6OQY - chains A and C; structure by X-ray diffraction, 2.23 A resolution.

[Chain A]
Protein: Nuclear receptor subfamily 5 group A member 2
Source organism: Homo sapiens
Reference sequence: O00482 (NR5A2_HUMAN); numbering as in UniProt (aligned over 299-541)
Sequence (245 residues; numbered 297 to 541; the number before each row is that of its first residue):
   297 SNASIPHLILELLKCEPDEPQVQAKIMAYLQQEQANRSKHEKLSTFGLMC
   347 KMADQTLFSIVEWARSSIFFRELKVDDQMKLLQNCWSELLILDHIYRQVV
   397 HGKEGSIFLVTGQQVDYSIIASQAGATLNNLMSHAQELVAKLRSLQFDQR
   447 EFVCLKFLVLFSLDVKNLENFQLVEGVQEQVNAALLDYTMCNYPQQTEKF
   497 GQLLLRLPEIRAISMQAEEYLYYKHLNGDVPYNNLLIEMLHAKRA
Unresolved in the structure: 297-299, 338-339, 539-541
Sequence notes: expression tag (297-298)
Residues lining bound ligands: N2J (N-[(1S,3aR,6aR)-5-hexyl-4-phenyl-3a-(1-phenylethenyl)-1,2,3,3a,6,6a-hexahydropentalen-1-yl]sulfuric diamide): Phe342, Met345, Cys346, Met348, Ala349, Thr352, Leu386, Ile387, His390, Arg393, Ile403, Leu405, Val406, Ile416, Ala420, Leu424, Leu427, Met428, Ala431, Ile509, Leu517
Swiss-Prot annotation at these positions:
  - region: Tyr528 to Lys539 (AF-2)
  - binding site (a phospholipid derivative): Gly421 to Leu424, Tyr516, Lys520
  - mutagenesis: Asp314 (D314R: Decreased interaction with PPARGC1A; decreased ability to increase transcription of target genes), Ala324 (A324R: Does not affect interaction with PPARGC1A; does not affect ability to increase transcription of target genes), Phe342 (F342W: Reduced phospholipid binding. Strongly reduced transactivation; when associated with W-416), Thr352 (T352V: Reduced activation by the synthetic agonists RR-RJW100 and GSK8470), His390 (H390A: Reduced activation by the synthetic agonist GSK8470 without affecting activation by the synthetic agonist RR-RJW100), Gly398 (G398A: Decreased ability to activate transcription), Ile416 (I416W: Reduced phospholipid binding. Strongly reduced transactivation; when associated with W-342), Gly421 (G421A: Decreased ability to activate transcription)
What the authors report for this chain:
  - binding site for N2J: Thr352
  - mutagenesis - T352V: decreased signaling in response to N2J
  - mutagenesis - H390A: abolished signaling in response to N2J
  - binding site for N2J: His390 (proposed by the authors, not directly observed)

[Chain C]
Protein: Nuclear receptor coactivator 2
Notes: engineered mutation(s): UNP Residues 740-754
Reference sequence: Q15596 (NCOA2_HUMAN); residue numbers follow UniProt; this construct covers 740-754
Sequence (15 residues; row label = number of the first residue in the row):
   740 KENALLRYLLDKDDT
Unresolved in the structure: 740-741, 753-754

[How chain A and chain C interact]
Contacting residue pairs - 25 pairs, chain A then chain C:
  Phe354(A) - Leu748(C)  hydrophobic
  Val357(A) - Leu748(C)  hydrophobic
  Val357(A) - Leu749(C)  hydrophobic
  Glu358(A) - Leu748(C)
  Arg361(A) - Leu748(C)  hydrogen bond (side chain-backbone)
  Arg361(A) - Leu749(C)  hydrogen bond (side chain-backbone)
  Arg361(A) - Asp750(C)
  Arg361(A) - Lys751(C)  hydrogen bond (side chain-backbone)
  Val371(A) - Arg746(C)
  Val371(A) - Asp750(C)
  Asp372(A) - Arg746(C)  salt bridge
  Gln374(A) - Leu749(C)
  Met375(A) - Asn742(C)
  Met375(A) - Leu745(C)  hydrophobic
  Met375(A) - Arg746(C)
  Met375(A) - Leu749(C)  hydrophobic
  Leu378(A) - Leu749(C)  hydrophobic
  Gln379(A) - Asn742(C)  hydrogen bond
  Leu531(A) - Leu744(C)  hydrophobic
  Leu531(A) - Leu748(C)  hydrophobic
  Glu534(A) - Asn742(C)
  Glu534(A) - Ala743(C)
  Glu534(A) - Leu744(C)  hydrogen bond (side chain-backbone)
  Met535(A) - Asn742(C)  hydrogen bond
  Met535(A) - Leu745(C)  hydrophobic
Also at the interface, not in a pair above, chain A (15 interface residues in all): Phe366, Asn530
Also at the interface, not in a pair above, chain C (10 interface residues in all): Asp752

[Summary]
15 residues of chain A face 10 of chain C across their interface; the contacts include 6 hydrogen bonds and 1
salt bridge. Polar pairs include Asp372(A)-Arg746(C), Arg361(A)-Leu748(C) and Arg361(A)-Leu749(C). From the
paper: a binding site for N2J at Thr352(A) and His390(A); T352V of chain A reduces signaling in response to
N2J.
Chain A is Nuclear receptor subfamily 5 group A member 2 (Homo sapiens) and chain C is Nuclear receptor
coactivator 2; the structure, Human LRH-1 bound to the agonist 6N and a fragment of the Tif2 coregulator, was
determined by X-ray diffraction (same publication as 6OQX and 6OR1).
